PDB entry 1OIP | X-ray diffraction, 1.95 A resolution | chain A

Chain A:
Protein: Alpha-tocopherol transfer protein
Source organism: Homo sapiens
Reference sequence: P49638 (TTPA_HUMAN); residues 1-278 here = UniProt positions 1-278
Sequence (278 residues; row label = number of the first residue in the row):
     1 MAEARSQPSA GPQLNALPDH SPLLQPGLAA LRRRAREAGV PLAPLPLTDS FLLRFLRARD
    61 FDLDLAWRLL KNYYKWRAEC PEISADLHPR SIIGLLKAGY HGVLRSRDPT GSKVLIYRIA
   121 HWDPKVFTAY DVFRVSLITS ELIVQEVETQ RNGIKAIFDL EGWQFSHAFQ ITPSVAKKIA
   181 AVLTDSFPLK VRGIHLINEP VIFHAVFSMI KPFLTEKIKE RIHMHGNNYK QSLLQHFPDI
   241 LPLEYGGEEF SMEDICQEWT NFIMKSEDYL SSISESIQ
Disordered / not traced: 1-24, 276-278
Residues lining bound ligands: VIV ((2R)-2,5,7,8-tetramethyl-2-[(4R,8R)-4,8,12-trimethyltridecyl]chroman-6-ol): Tyr100, Ile119, Trp122, Ala129, Val132, Phe133, Ser136, Leu137, Ser140, Ile154, Ala156, Phe158, Leu160, Trp163, Ile171, Ile179, Val182, Leu183, Phe187, Leu189, Val191, Ile194, Leu196, Phe203, Val206, Ile210
What the authors report for this chain:
  - conformationally variable residues (helix shift): Asn198 to Arg221
  - binding site for VIV: Ser136, Ser140, Ile154, Ile179, Val191, Ile194, Phe203, Val206
  - contacts within the chain: Arg59-Asp185 (salt bridge), Tyr73-Glu141 (hydrogen bond), His101-Thr139 (hydrogen bond)
  - binding site for sulfate ion: Lys190, Arg192, Lys217, Arg221

In short:
Ligands of chain A: compound VIV. The paper reports a binding site for VIV at Ser136, Ser140 and Ile154 among
others; a binding site for sulfate ion at Lys190, Arg192 and Lys217 among others.
Chain A is Alpha-tocopherol transfer protein (Homo sapiens); the structure, The Molecular Basis of Vitamin E
Retention: Structure of Human Alpha-Tocopherol Transfer Protein, was determined by X-ray diffraction (same
publication as 1OIZ).
